PDB entry 8AXA | electron microscopy, 2.96 A resolution | chains A and D of the 4 polymer chains in the assembly

== Chain A ==
Name: Cas12k
Source organism: Scytonema hofmannii
UniProtKB: A0A8M0FGU0 (A0A8M0FGU0_9CYAN); residues 1-639 here = UniProt positions 1-639
Chain sequence (651 residues; each row starts with the number of its first residue):
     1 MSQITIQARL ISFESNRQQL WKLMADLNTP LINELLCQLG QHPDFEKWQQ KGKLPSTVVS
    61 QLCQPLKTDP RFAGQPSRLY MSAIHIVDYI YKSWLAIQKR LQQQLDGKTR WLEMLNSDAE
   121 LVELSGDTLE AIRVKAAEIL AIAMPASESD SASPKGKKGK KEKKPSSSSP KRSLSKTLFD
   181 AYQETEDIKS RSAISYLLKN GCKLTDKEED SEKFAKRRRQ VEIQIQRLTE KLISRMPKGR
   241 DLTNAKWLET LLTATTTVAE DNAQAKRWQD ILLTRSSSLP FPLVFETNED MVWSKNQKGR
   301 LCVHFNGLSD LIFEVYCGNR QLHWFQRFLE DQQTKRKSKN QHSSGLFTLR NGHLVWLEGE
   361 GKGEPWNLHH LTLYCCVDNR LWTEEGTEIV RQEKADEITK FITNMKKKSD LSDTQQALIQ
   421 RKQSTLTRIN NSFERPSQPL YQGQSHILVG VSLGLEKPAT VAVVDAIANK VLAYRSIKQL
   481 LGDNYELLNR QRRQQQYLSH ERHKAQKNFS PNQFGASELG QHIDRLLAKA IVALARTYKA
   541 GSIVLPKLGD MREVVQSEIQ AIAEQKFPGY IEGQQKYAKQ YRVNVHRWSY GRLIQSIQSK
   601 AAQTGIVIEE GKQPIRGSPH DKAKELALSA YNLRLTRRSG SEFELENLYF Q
Unresolved in the structure: 1, 100-270, 638-651
Differences from the reference sequence: expression tag (640-651)

== Chain D ==
Molecule: DNA non-target strand
Source organism: Scytonema hofmannii
Sequence (55 nucleotides; numbered 1 to 55; the number before each row is that of its first residue):
     1 TCAGCAAGAT GGTTGAGAAG TCATTTAATA AGGCCACTGT TAAAAGTCTT TCTAG
Unresolved in the structure: 1-9, 15-55

== Interface between chain A and chain D ==
Pairs across the interface (12):
  Thr57(A) - DT14(D)  base contact
  Pro76(A) - DG11(D)  phosphate contact
  Ser77(A) - DG11(D)  sugar contact
  Ser77(A) - DG12(D)  phosphate contact
  Met81(A) - DT13(D)  base contact
  Asn306(A) - DT10(D)  base contact
  Asn306(A) - DG11(D)  base contact
  Gly307(A) - DT10(D)  sugar contact
  Thr414(A) - DT14(D)  phosphate contact
  Leu418(A) - DT14(D)  sugar contact
  Arg421(A) - DG12(D)  base contact
  Arg421(A) - DT13(D)  base contact
Other interface residues (no listed pair), chain A (11 interface residues in all): Ser309, Gln415

== In short ==
The interface between chain A and chain D involves 11 residues on one side and 5 on the other.
Here chain A is Cas12k and chain D is DNA non-target strand, both from Scytonema hofmannii. Entry 8AXA
(Cryo-EM structure of shCas12k-sgRNA-dsDNA ternary complex (type V-K CRISPR-associated transposon)) was
determined by electron microscopy (same publication as 8RDU, 8RKT, 8RKU, 8RKV and 8AXB).
